Entry 1FZ9 (X-ray diffraction, 2.30 A resolution); this record covers chains B and F of the 6 polymer chains in the assembly.

== Chain B ==
Protein: Methane monooxygenase component A, alpha chain
Organism: Methylococcus capsulatus
Notes: EC 1.14.13.25
UniProt: P22869 (MEMA_METCA); residue numbers follow UniProt; this construct covers 1-527
Sequence (527 residues; row label = number of the first residue in the row):
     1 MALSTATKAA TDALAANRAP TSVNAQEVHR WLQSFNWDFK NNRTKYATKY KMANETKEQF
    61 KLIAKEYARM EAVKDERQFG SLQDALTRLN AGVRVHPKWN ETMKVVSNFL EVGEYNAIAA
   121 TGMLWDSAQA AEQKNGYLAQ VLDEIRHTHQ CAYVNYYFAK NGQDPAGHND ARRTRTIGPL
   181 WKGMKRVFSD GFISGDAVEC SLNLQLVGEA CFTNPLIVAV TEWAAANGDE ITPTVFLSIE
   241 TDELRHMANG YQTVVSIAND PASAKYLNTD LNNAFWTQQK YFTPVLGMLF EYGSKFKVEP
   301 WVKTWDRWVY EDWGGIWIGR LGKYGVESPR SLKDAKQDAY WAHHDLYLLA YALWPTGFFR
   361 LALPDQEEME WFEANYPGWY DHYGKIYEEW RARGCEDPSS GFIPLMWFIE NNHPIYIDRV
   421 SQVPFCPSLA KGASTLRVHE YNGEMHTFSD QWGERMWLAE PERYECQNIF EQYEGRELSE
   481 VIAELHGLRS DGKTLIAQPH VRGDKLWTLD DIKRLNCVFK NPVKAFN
Unresolved in the structure: 1-17
Ion coordination: Fe ion site 1: Glu114, Glu144, His147; Fe ion site 2: Glu209, Glu243, His246
Residues lining bound ligands:
  - iodoethane (ETI), molecule 1: Glu101, Thr102, Val105, Met288, Leu289, Tyr292, Gly293, Tyr347, Phe359, Leu361
  - iodoethane (ETI), molecule 2: Val106, Phe109, Leu110, Met184, Leu216, Phe282, Leu286, Leu289
Curated features (UniProtKB/Swiss-Prot):
  - active site: Cys151
  - binding site (Fe cation): Glu114, Glu144, His147, Glu209, Glu243, His246

== Chain F ==
Protein: Methane monooxygenase component A, gamma chain
Organism: Methylococcus capsulatus
Notes: EC 1.14.13.25
UniProt: P11987 (MEMG_METCA); residue numbers follow UniProt; this construct covers 1-170
Sequence (170 residues; row label = number of the first residue in the row):
     1 MAKLGIHSND TRDAWVNKIA QLNTLEKAAE MLKQFRMDHT TPFRNSYELD NDYLWIEAKL
    61 EEKVAVLKAR AFNEVDFRHK TAFGEDAKSV LDGTVAKMNA AKDKWEAEKI HIGFRQAYKP
   121 PIMPVNYFLD GERQLGTRLM ELRNLNYYDT PLEELRKQRG VRVVHLQSPH
Unresolved in the structure: 1-2

== Interface between chain B and chain F ==
Residue-residue contacts - 94 pairs, chain B then chain F:
  Thr44(B) with Arg133(F)
  Lys45(B) with Arg133(F)
  Tyr46(B) with Arg133(F)
  Ala47(B) with Glu132(F); Arg133(F); Gly136(F); Thr137(F); Met140(F)
  Thr48(B) with Thr137(F), hydrogen bond (backbone-side chain); Met140(F)
  Lys49(B) with Met140(F); Glu141(F); Asn144(F), hydrogen bond
  Asp196(B) with Met140(F)
  Lys265(B) with Asn144(F)
  Tyr266(B) with Glu141(F), hydrogen bond (side chain-backbone); Asn144(F); Leu145(F)
  Thr269(B) with Asn144(F); Tyr147(F); Tyr148(F), hydrogen bond (backbone-side chain)
  Asp270(B) with Asn144(F)
  Asn272(B) with Tyr148(F), hydrogen bond
  Asn273(B) with Tyr147(F); Tyr148(F), hydrogen bond
  Arg330(B) with Tyr148(F)
  Gln337(B) with His170(F)
  Ser434(B) with Gln167(F); Pro169(F)
  Thr435(B) with Gln167(F), hydrogen bond (side chain-backbone); Ser168(F)
  Leu436(B) with His165(F); Leu166(F); Gln167(F), hydrogen bond (backbone-backbone)
  Arg437(B) with Leu152(F); Arg156(F); His165(F); Leu166(F)
  Val438(B) with Val163(F); Val164(F), hydrogen bond (backbone-backbone); His165(F), hydrogen bond (backbone-backbone)
  His439(B) with Arg156(F); Val161(F); Arg162(F); Val163(F)
  Glu440(B) with Val161(F); Arg162(F), salt bridge
  Tyr441(B) with Phe43(F); Arg159(F); Val161(F), hydrophobic
  Asn442(B) with Pro42(F), hydrogen bond (side chain-backbone); Phe43(F); Arg44(F), hydrogen bond (side chain-backbone); Tyr47(F)
  Glu444(B) with Tyr47(F); Asp50(F)
  Gln451(B) with Leu152(F)
  Glu454(B) with Leu152(F); Arg156(F), salt bridge
  Arg455(B) with Tyr147(F), hydrogen bond (side chain-backbone); Tyr148(F); Thr150(F), hydrogen bond (side chain-backbone); Leu152(F); Leu155(F)
  Met456(B) with Tyr147(F)
  Trp457(B) with Val161(F), hydrophobic
  Leu458(B) with Leu155(F), hydrophobic; Arg159(F), hydrogen bond (backbone-side chain)
  Ala459(B) with Arg143(F), hydrogen bond (backbone-side chain); Tyr147(F), hydrophobic; Arg159(F), hydrogen bond (backbone-side chain)
  Glu460(B) with Arg143(F); Tyr147(F), hydrogen bond
  Pro461(B) with Pro42(F); Arg159(F)
  Glu462(B) with Pro42(F); Ile112(F); Arg143(F), salt bridge
  Glu465(B) with Thr41(F); Pro42(F); Arg44(F), salt bridge
  Gln467(B) with Asp50(F), hydrogen bond (side chain-backbone)
  Glu471(B) with Asn51(F), hydrogen bond (backbone-side chain)
  Gln472(B) with Ile6(F); Asn51(F), hydrogen bond
  Tyr473(B) with Ile6(F), hydrophobic
  Arg476(B) with Leu4(F); Ile6(F)
  Glu484(B) with Gly5(F); Ile6(F), hydrogen bond (side chain-backbone); His7(F), hydrogen bond (side chain-backbone)
  Leu485(B) with His7(F)
  Phe526(B) with His165(F)
  Asn527(B) with Arg162(F)
Other interface residues (no listed pair), chain B (50 interface residues in all): Arg43, Pro427, Gly443, Trp452, Val481
Other interface residues (no listed pair), chain F (45 interface residues in all): Ser8, Tyr53, Leu54, Glu108, Leu129, Pro151, Gly160

== In short ==
50 residues of chain B face 45 of chain F across their interface; the contacts include 23 hydrogen bonds and 4
salt bridges. Polar pairs include Glu440(B)-Arg162(F), Glu454(B)-Arg156(F) and Glu462(B)-Arg143(F). Ligands of
chain B: iodoethane.
Chain B is Methane monooxygenase component A, alpha chain and chain F is Methane monooxygenase component A,
gamma chain, both from Methylococcus capsulatus; the structure, Methane monooxygenase hydroxylase, form II
cocrystallized with iodoethane, was determined by X-ray diffraction (same publication as 1FZ8, 1FZH and 1FZI).
